PDB entry 5ACI | X-ray diffraction, 1.75 A resolution | chain A

# Chain A
Name: Lytic polysaccharide monooxygenase
From: Lentinus similis
Amino-acid sequence (235 residues; each row starts with the number of its first residue):
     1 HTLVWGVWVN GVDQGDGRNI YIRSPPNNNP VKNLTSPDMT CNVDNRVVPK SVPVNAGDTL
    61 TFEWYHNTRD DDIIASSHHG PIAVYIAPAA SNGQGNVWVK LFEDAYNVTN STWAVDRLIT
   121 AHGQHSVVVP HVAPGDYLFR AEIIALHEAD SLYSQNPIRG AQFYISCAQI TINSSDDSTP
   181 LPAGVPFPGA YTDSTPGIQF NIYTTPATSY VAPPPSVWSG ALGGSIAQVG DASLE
Modified positions: His1 (4-methyl-histidine; HIC)
Disulfides: Cys41-Cys167
Covalent attachments: N-acetylglucosamine (NAG) linked to Asn33
Ion coordination: Cu ion: His1, His78, Tyr164
From the paper describing this entry:
  - binding site for beta-D-glucopyranose: Tyr203

# In short
N-acetylglucosamine is covalently linked to Asn33. The Cu ion site is built by His1, His78 and Tyr164. The
paper reports a binding site for beta-D-glucopyranose at Tyr203.
Chain A is Lytic polysaccharide monooxygenase (Lentinus similis); the structure, X-ray Structure of LPMO, was
determined by X-ray diffraction (same publication as 5ACF, 5ACG, 5ACH and 5ACJ).
